8QXV - chains E and F of the 21 polymer chains in the assembly; structure by electron microscopy, 13.60 A resolution (very low resolution: no residue pairs are listed; an interface is given only as per-side residue counts).

Chain E (and F):
Molecule: Chaperonin GroEL
Source organism: Escherichia coli BL21(DE3)
Notes: EC 5.6.1.7; chain F of this document is another copy of the same molecule, construct and numbering; everything in this record applies to it too
Reference sequence: P0A6F5 (CH60_ECOLI); residues 2-548 here = UniProt positions 2-548
Chain sequence (547 residues; each row starts with the number of its first residue):
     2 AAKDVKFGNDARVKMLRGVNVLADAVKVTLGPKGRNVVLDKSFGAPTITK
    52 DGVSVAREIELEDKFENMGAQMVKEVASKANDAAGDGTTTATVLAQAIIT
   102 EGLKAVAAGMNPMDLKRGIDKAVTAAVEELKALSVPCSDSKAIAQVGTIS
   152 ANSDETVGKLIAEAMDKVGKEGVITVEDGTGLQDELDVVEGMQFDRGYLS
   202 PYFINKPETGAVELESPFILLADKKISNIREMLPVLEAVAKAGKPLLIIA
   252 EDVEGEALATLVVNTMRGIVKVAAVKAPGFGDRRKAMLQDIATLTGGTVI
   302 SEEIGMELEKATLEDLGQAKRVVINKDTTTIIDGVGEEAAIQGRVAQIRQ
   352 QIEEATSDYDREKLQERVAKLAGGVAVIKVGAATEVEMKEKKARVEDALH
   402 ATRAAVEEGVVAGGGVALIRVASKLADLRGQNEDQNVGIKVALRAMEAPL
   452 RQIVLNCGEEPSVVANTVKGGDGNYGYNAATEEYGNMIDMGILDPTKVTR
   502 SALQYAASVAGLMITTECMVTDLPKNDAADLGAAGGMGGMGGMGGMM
Disordered / not traced: 526-548

Chain E / chain F interface:
At this resolution (14 A) residue pairs are not listed: 42 residues of chain E and 38 of chain F lie at the interface.

Overview:
42 residues of chain E face 38 of chain F across their interface.
Both chains are Chaperonin GroEL (Escherichia coli BL21(DE3)). Entry 8QXV (In situ structure average of
GroEL14-GroES7 complexes with narrow GroEL7 trans ring conformation in Escherichia coli ...) was determined by
electron microscopy (same publication as 8P4M, 8P4N, 8P4O, 8P4R, 8QXS, 8QXT and 8QXU).
